PDB entry 3NSF | X-ray diffraction, 2.00 A resolution | chain A

[Chain A]
Molecule: Blue copper oxidase cueO
From: Escherichia coli
UniProt: P36649 (CUEO_ECOLI); residues 29-516 here = UniProt positions 29-516
Amino-acid sequence (505 residues; each row starts with the number of its first residue):
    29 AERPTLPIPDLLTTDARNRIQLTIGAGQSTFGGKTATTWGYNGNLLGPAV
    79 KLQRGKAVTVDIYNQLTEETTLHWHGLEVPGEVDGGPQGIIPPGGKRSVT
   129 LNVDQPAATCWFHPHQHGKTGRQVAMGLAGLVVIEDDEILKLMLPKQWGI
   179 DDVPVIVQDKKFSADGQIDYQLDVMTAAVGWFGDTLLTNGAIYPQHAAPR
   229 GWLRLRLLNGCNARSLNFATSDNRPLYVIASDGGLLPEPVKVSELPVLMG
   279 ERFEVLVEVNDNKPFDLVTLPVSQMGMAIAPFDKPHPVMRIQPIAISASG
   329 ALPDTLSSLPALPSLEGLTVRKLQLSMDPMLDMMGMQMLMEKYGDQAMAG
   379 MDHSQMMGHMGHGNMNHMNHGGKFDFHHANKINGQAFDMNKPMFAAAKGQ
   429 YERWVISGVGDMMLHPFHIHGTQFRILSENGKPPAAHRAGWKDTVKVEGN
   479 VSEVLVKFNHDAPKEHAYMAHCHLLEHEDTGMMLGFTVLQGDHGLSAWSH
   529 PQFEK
Disordered / not traced: 380-394, 524-533
Differences from the reference sequence: expression tag (517-533)
UniProt features mapped onto this chain:
  - binding site (Cu cation): His101, His103, His141, His143, His443, His446, His448, His499, Cys500, His501, His505
  - mutagenesis: Glu106 (E106F: Increases oxidase activity with ABTS as substrate), Gly304 (G304K: Retains 20% of cuprous oxidase activity. Increases oxidase activity with ABTS as substrate. Shows dramatic conformational changes in methionine-rich helix and the relative regulatory loop), Met355 (M355L: Almost loss of oxidase activity with 2,6-DMP as substrate. Loss of the copper tolerance phenotype), Pro357 to His406 (Retains only 10% of cuprous oxidase activity. 30-fold and 10-fold increase in activities with ABTS and pPD, respectively, in the absence of exogenous Cu(2+), but does not change these activities in ...), Asp360 (D360A: Strong decrease in oxidase activity with 2,6-DMP as substrate. Loss of the copper tolerance phenotype), Asp439 (D439A: Decrease in oxidase activity with 2,6-DMP as substrate), Met441 (M441L: Strong decrease in oxidase activity with 2,6-DMP as substrate. Affects copper incorporation into the T1 copper site), Cys500 to His501 (Residual DMP oxidase activity and loss of resistance to copper. Decreases copper content), Cys500 (C500S: Loss of cuprous oxidase activity)
Reported in the primary citation:
  - conformationally variable residues (order/disorder transition): His395 to Phe402

[Summary]
UniProt lists 11 Cu cation-binding residues and 10 mutagenesis sites. From the paper: conformational
variability at His395.
Chain A is Blue copper oxidase cueO (Escherichia coli); the structure, Apo form of the multicopper oxidase
CueO, was determined by X-ray diffraction, deposited together with 3OD3, 3NSC, 3NSD, 3NSY and 3NT0.
